PDB entry 7CH6 | electron microscopy, 3.40 A resolution | chains A and B of the 6 polymer chains in the assembly

Chain A (and B):
Name: Lipid asymmetry maintenance ABC transporter permease subunit MlaE
From: Escherichia coli (strain K12)
Notes: chain B of this document is another copy of the same molecule, construct and numbering; everything in this record applies to it too
Reference sequence: A0A4S5B3V0 (A0A4S5B3V0_ECOLI); residue numbers follow UniProt; this construct covers 1-260
Amino-acid sequence (260 residues; numbered 1 to 260; the number before each row is that of its first residue):
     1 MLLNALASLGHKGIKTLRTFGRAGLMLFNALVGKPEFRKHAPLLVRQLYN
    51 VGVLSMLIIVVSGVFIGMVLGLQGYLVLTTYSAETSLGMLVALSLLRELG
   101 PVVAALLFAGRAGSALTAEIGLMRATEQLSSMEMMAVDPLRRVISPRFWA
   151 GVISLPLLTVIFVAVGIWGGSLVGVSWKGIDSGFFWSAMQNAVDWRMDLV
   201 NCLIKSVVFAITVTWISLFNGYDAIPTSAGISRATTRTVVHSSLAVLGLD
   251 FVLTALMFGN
Unresolved in the structure: 1-12

Chain A / chain B interface:
Residue-residue contacts (56):
  Ile-58(A) with Val-240(B), hydrophobic; Leu-244(B), hydrophobic
  Ser-62(A) with Leu-244(B)
  Phe-65(A) with Leu-247(B); Gly-248(B)
  Met-68(A) with Phe-251(B), hydrophobic
  Val-69(A) with Glu-98(B); Phe-251(B), hydrophobic
  Leu-72(A) with Phe-251(B), hydrophobic; Ala-255(B), hydrophobic
  Gln-73(A) with Arg-97(B); Glu-98(B)
  Leu-76(A) with Phe-258(B)
  Tyr-81(A) with Met-89(B)
  Met-89(A) with Tyr-81(B)
  Arg-97(A) with Gln-73(B)
  Glu-98(A) with Val-69(B); Gln-73(B)
  Leu-107(A) with Ser-243(B)
  Gly-110(A) with Thr-236(B), hydrogen bond (backbone-side chain); Val-239(B)
  Arg-111(A) with Thr-236(B); Val-240(B)
  Ser-114(A) with Thr-236(B), hydrogen bond
  Ala-115(A) with Thr-236(B)
  Ala-118(A) with Ser-232(B)
  Leu-122(A) with Ser-228(B); Ala-229(B), hydrophobic
  Ser-228(A) with Leu-122(B); Ser-228(B), hydrogen bond; Ile-231(B)
  Ala-229(A) with Leu-122(B), hydrophobic
  Ile-231(A) with Ser-228(B); Ser-232(B)
  Ser-232(A) with Ala-118(B); Ile-231(B); Ser-232(B)
  Thr-235(A) with Thr-235(B)
  Thr-236(A) with Gly-110(B), hydrogen bond (side chain-backbone); Arg-111(B); Ser-114(B), hydrogen bond; Ala-115(B)
  Val-239(A) with Gly-110(B); Val-239(B), hydrophobic
  Val-240(A) with Ile-58(B), hydrophobic; Arg-111(B)
  Ser-243(A) with Leu-107(B)
  Leu-244(A) with Ile-58(B), hydrophobic; Ser-62(B)
  Leu-247(A) with Phe-65(B)
  Gly-248(A) with Phe-65(B)
  Phe-251(A) with Met-68(B), hydrophobic; Val-69(B), hydrophobic; Leu-72(B), hydrophobic
  Ala-255(A) with Leu-72(B), hydrophobic
  Phe-258(A) with Leu-76(B)
Other interface residues (no listed pair), chain A (40 interface residues in all): Val-61, Ile-66, Leu-106, Asp-250, Thr-254, Gly-259
Other interface residues (no listed pair), chain B (40 interface residues in all): Val-61, Ile-66, Leu-106, Asp-250, Thr-254, Gly-259

In short:
The chain A/chain B interface involves 40 residues from each chain, with 5 hydrogen bonds. Among the polar
pairs are Gly-110(A)/Thr-236(B), Ser-114(A)/Thr-236(B) and Ser-228(A)/Ser-228(B).
Both chains are Lipid asymmetry maintenance ABC transporter permease subunit MlaE (Escherichia coli (strain
K12)). Entry 7CH6 (Cryo-EM structure of E.coli MlaFEB with AMPPNP) was determined by electron microscopy
together with 7CH8, 7CH9, 7CH7 and 7CHA from the same study.
